Entry 8JYQ (X-ray diffraction, 1.75 A resolution); this record covers chains A and B of the 3 polymer chains in the assembly.

== Chain A ==
Molecule: H2CasMab-1 VH(S112C), SARAH
Organism: Mus musculus
Chain sequence (174 residues; row label = number of the first residue in the row; a row labelled like 31A-31B holds insertion residues (31A, then the next letters in order); numbers below 1 keep their minus sign (Gly-1 is residue -1)):
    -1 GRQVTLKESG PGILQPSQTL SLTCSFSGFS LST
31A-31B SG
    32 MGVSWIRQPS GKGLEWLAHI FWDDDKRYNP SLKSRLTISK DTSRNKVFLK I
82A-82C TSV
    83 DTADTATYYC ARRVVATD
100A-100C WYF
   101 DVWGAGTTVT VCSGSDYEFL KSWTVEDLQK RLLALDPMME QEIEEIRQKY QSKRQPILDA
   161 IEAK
Disordered / not traced: -1 to 0, 162-164
Disulfides: Cys22-Cys92

== Chain B ==
Molecule: H2CasMab-1 VL, SARAH(S37C)
Organism: Mus musculus
Chain sequence (170 residues; each row starts with the number of its first residue; a row labelled like 30A-30D holds insertion residues (30A, then the next letters in order); numbers below 1 keep their minus sign (Gly-1 is residue -1)):
    -1 GRDIVLTQSP ASLAVSLGQR ATISCRASES VE
30A-30D YYGT
    31 TLMQWYQQKP GQPPKLLIYA ASKVESGVPA RFSGSGSGTD FSLNIHPVEE DDVAMYFCQQ
    91 SRKVPLTFGA GTKLELKRGS DYEFLKSWTV EDLQKRLLAL DPMMEQEIEE IRQKYQCKRQ
   151 PILDAIEAKG TLLG
Disordered / not traced: -1, 108-117, 160-164
Disulfides: Cys23-Cys88

== How chain A and chain B interact ==
Pairs across the interface (87; chain A residue first):
  Gly10(A) with Gln143(B)
  Ile11(A) with Gln143(B); Gln146(B); Cys147(B), hydrophobic
  Gln13(A) with Pro151(B)
  Ile37(A) with Phe98(B), hydrophobic
  Leu45(A) with Phe87(B), hydrophobic; Phe98(B), hydrophobic
  Trp47(A) with Val94(B), hydrophobic; Pro95(B), hydrophobic; Leu96(B); Phe98(B)
  Asn60(A) with Pro95(B)
  Tyr91(A) with Gln38(B), hydrogen bond
  Asp100(A) with Thr30D(B), hydrogen bond; Tyr49(B); Ala50(B); Lys53(B), salt bridge
  Trp100A(A) with Leu32(B); Gln34(B), hydrogen bond (backbone-side chain); Ser91(B), hydrogen bond (backbone-side chain); Leu96(B), hydrophobic
  Tyr100B(A) with Gln34(B); Tyr36(B); Leu46(B), hydrophobic; Tyr49(B), hydrophobic
  Phe100C(A) with Tyr36(B), hydrogen bond (backbone-side chain); Leu46(B); Leu96(B), hydrophobic
  Trp103(A) with Tyr36(B); Pro43(B); Pro44(B), hydrophobic; Phe87(B), hydrophobic; Phe98(B), hydrophobic
  Gly104(A) with Pro43(B); Pro44(B)
  Ala105(A) with Gly41(B); Pro43(B)
  Thr108(A) with Glu139(B); Gln143(B), hydrogen bond
  Thr110(A) with Gln143(B), hydrogen bond
  Cys112(A) with Cys147(B), disulfide
  Ser115(A) with Pro151(B)
  Leu120(A) with Pro151(B), hydrophobic
  Lys121(A) with Ala158(B); Lys159(B), hydrogen bond (backbone-side chain)
  Trp123(A) with Lys159(B), hydrogen bond (backbone-side chain)
  Leu128(A) with Ile152(B); Ala155(B), hydrophobic; Ile156(B), hydrophobic; Lys159(B)
  Gln129(A) with Ile156(B)
  Arg131(A) with Ile152(B)
  Leu132(A) with Arg149(B); Leu153(B), hydrophobic
  Leu135(A) with Tyr145(B); Lys148(B); Arg149(B)
  Met138(A) with Tyr145(B)
  Met139(A) with Ile141(B), hydrophobic; Arg142(B); Tyr145(B)
  Glu142(A) with Ile141(B); Lys144(B), salt bridge; Tyr145(B), hydrogen bond
  Ile143(A) with Ile138(B), hydrophobic; Ile141(B), hydrophobic; Arg142(B)
  Ile146(A) with Met134(B), hydrophobic; Glu137(B); Ile138(B), hydrophobic; Ile141(B), hydrophobic
  Lys149(A) with Glu137(B)
  Tyr150(A) with Leu130(B); Met133(B); Met134(B); Glu137(B), hydrogen bond
  Lys153(A) with Leu130(B)
  Arg154(A) with Leu130(B); Asp131(B), salt bridge; Met134(B)
  Ile157(A) with Leu123(B); Arg126(B)
  Leu158(A) with Leu127(B), hydrophobic
  Ala160(A) with Leu123(B), hydrophobic
  Ile161(A) with Val120(B), hydrophobic; Leu123(B), hydrophobic
Other interface residues (no listed pair), chain A (52 interface residues in all): Gly44, Glu46, Tyr59, Pro61, Ser62, Thr99, Val109, Val111, Thr124, Val125, Asp136, Arg147
Other interface residues (no listed pair), chain B (53 interface residues in all): Asp1, Gln42, Glu55, Gln89, Gly99, Ala100, Gln124, Gln150
Cross-chain cystine bridges: Cys112(A)-Cys147(B)

== Summary ==
Chain A and chain B form an interface of 52 and 53 residues respectively; the contacts include 1 disulfide
bond, 11 hydrogen bonds and 3 salt bridges. Among the polar pairs are Asp100(A)-Lys53(B), Glu142(A)-Lys144(B)
and Arg154(A)-Asp131(B).
Here chain A is H2CasMab-1 VH(S112C), SARAH and chain B is H2CasMab-1 VL, SARAH(S37C), both from Mus musculus.
Entry 8JYQ (Crystal structure of cancer-specific anti-HER2 antibody H2Mab-214 in complex with epitope peptide)
was determined by X-ray diffraction.
